Entry 6T48 (X-ray diffraction, 2.17 A resolution); this record covers chains B and D of the 4 polymer chains in the assembly.

Chain B:
Molecule: VP2
From: Enterovirus F
Notes: EC 3.4.22.29, 3.6.1.15, 3.4.22.28, 2.7.7.48
UniProtKB: Q2LKZ0 (Q2LKZ0_9ENTO); residues 1-244 here correspond to UniProt positions 72-315 (UniProt number = residue number + 71)
Amino-acid sequence (244 residues; numbered 1 to 244; the number before each row is that of its first residue):
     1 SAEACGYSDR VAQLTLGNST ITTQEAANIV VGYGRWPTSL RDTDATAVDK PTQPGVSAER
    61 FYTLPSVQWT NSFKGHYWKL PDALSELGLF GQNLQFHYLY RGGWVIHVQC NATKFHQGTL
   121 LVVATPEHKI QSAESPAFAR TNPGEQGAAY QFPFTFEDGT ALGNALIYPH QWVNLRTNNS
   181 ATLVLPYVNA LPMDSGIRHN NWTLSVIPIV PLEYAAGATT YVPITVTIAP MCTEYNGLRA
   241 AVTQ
Metal / ion sites: K+ near Gln-53 (its only coordinating residue here)

Chain D:
Molecule: VP4
From: Enterovirus F
Notes: EC 3.4.22.29, 3.6.1.15, 3.4.22.28, 2.7.7.48
UniProtKB: Q2LKZ0 (Q2LKZ0_9ENTO); residues 1-71 here = UniProt positions 1-71
Amino-acid sequence (71 residues; each row starts with the number of its first residue):
     1 MGAQMSKNTA GSHTTGTYAT GGSNIHYTNI NYYENAASNS LNKQDFTQDP EKFTRPVVDV
    61 MKEAAVPLKS P
Disordered / not traced: 1-21, 70-71
Metal / ion sites: K+: Glu-63, Ala-65 (shared with 3 residues of chain A)

Chain B / chain D interface:
Residue-residue contacts (27; chain B residue first):
  Cys-5(B) / Ala-65(D)
  Gly-6(B) / Val-60(D)
  Gly-6(B) / Met-61(D)
  Gly-6(B) / Lys-62(D)  hydrogen bond (backbone-backbone)
  Gly-6(B) / Ala-65(D)
  Tyr-7(B) / Val-66(D)
  Tyr-7(B) / Pro-67(D)
  Tyr-7(B) / Lys-69(D)
  Ser-8(B) / Asp-59(D)  hydrogen bond
  Ser-8(B) / Pro-67(D)  hydrogen bond (backbone-backbone)
  Ser-8(B) / Leu-68(D)
  Ser-8(B) / Lys-69(D)  hydrogen bond (backbone-backbone)
  Asp-9(B) / Lys-69(D)
  Arg-10(B) / Lys-69(D)  hydrogen bond (backbone-backbone)
  Ala-27(B) / Leu-68(D)  hydrophobic
  Asn-28(B) / Val-57(D)
  Asn-28(B) / Val-58(D)
  Asn-28(B) / Asp-59(D)  hydrogen bond (side chain-backbone)
  Asn-28(B) / Met-61(D)  hydrogen bond
  Ile-29(B) / Val-57(D)
  Ile-29(B) / Val-58(D)  hydrogen bond (backbone-backbone)
  Val-30(B) / Pro-56(D)
  Val-31(B) / Pro-56(D)  hydrogen bond (backbone-backbone)
  Val-31(B) / Val-58(D)  hydrophobic
  Tyr-33(B) / Lys-52(D)
  Tyr-33(B) / Phe-53(D)  hydrophobic
  Thr-177(B) / Leu-68(D)
Interface residues without a listed pair, chain B (17 interface residues in all): Ala-4, Ala-26, Gly-34, Trp-36

Summary:
17 residues of chain B face 14 of chain D across their interface, with 9 hydrogen bonds. Polar contacts
include Ser-8(B)/Asp-59(D), Asn-28(B)/Asp-59(D) and Asn-28(B)/Met-61(D). The K+ site is built by Glu-63(D) and
Ala-65(D).
Here chain B is VP2 and chain D is VP4, both from Enterovirus F. Entry 6T48 (Bovine enterovirus F3 in complex
with glutathione and a Cysteinylglycine dipeptide) was determined by X-ray diffraction together with 6T40 and
6T4C from the same study.
